9DYA - chains A and B; structure by X-ray diffraction, 1.89 A resolution.

[Chain A]
Name: E3 ubiquitin-protein ligase CHIP
From: Homo sapiens
Notes: EC 2.3.2.27; fragment: TPR domain
UniProtKB: Q9UNE7 (CHIP_HUMAN); residue numbers follow UniProt; this construct covers 21-154
Amino-acid sequence (139 residues; numbered 16 to 154; the number before each row is that of its first residue):
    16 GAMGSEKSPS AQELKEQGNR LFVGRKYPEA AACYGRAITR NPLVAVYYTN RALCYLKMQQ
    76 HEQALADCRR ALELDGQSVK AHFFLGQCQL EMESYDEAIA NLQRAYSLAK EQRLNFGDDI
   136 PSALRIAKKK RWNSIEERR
Unresolved in the structure: 16-22, 152-154
Differences from the reference sequence: expression tag (16-20)
Swiss-Prot annotation at these positions:
  - modified residue (Phosphoserine): Ser-23, Ser-25, Ser-149
  - cross-link: Lys-22 (Glycyl lysine isopeptide (Lys-Gly) (interchain with G-Cter in ubiquitin))
  - natural variant: Glu-28 (E28K: In SCAR16), Pro-57 (P57S: Found in a patient with progressive myoclonus epilepsy; uncertain significance), Asn-65 (N65S: In SCAR16), Ala-79 (A79D: In SCAR16; A79T: In SCAR16), Leu-123 (L123V: In SCAR16), Asn-130 (N130I: In SCAR16), Lys-145 (K145Q: In SCAR16), Trp-147 (W147C: In SCAR16)
  - mutagenesis: Lys-30 (K30A: Loss of interaction with FOXP3 and its ability to ubiquitinate FOXP3. Loss of interaction with SMAD3, HSPA8, HSP90AA1 and HSP90AB1 ...)
Reported in the primary citation:
  - mutagenesis - G132N: decreased binding to HSP70
  - mutagenesis - G132N: decreased binding to both peptides
  - mutagenesis - G132N: increased binding to pEEVD
  - mutagenesis - K30A: decreased binding to either EEVD peptide
  - mutagenesis - K30A: abolished binding to HSP70
  - mutagenesis - N65S: decreased binding to EEVD tails
  - mutagenesis - G132N: unchanged catalytic activity on 70 substrate
  - mutagenesis - G132N: increased binding to pT-HSP70 (from molecular simulation)

[Chain B]
Name: Heat shock 70 kDa protein 1A
UniProtKB: P0DMV8 (HS71A_HUMAN); residues 639-646 here correspond to UniProt positions 634-641 (UniProt number = residue number - 5)
Amino-acid sequence (8 residues; row label = number of the first residue in the row):
   639 GPTIEEVD
Unresolved in the structure: 639
Swiss-Prot annotation at these positions:
  - modified residue: Thr-641 (Phosphothreonine)
Reported in the primary citation:
  - conformationally variable residues (side-chain flip): Thr-641
  - mutagenesis - T641D: decreased binding to CHIP-WT
  - mutagenesis - T641A: unchanged binding to CHIP-WT
  - mutagenesis - T641D: decreased stability
  - mutagenesis - T641D: decreased binding to E3 ubiquitin-protein ligase CHIP (chain A)
  - mutagenesis - T641A: unchanged binding to E3 ubiquitin-protein ligase CHIP (chain A)

[Interface between chain A and chain B]
Pairs across the interface - 24 pairs, chain A then chain B:
  Lys-30(A) with Asp-646(B), hydrogen bond (side chain-backbone)
  Asn-34(A) with Val-645(B); Asp-646(B), hydrogen bond (side chain-backbone)
  Phe-37(A) with Val-645(B), hydrophobic
  Tyr-49(A) with Val-645(B)
  Val-61(A) with Asp-646(B)
  Asn-65(A) with Val-645(B); Asp-646(B), hydrogen bond (side chain-backbone)
  Leu-68(A) with Glu-643(B); Glu-644(B)
  Lys-95(A) with Ile-642(B); Glu-644(B), hydrogen bond (side chain-backbone); Asp-646(B), salt bridge
  Phe-98(A) with Ile-642(B), hydrophobic; Glu-643(B)
  Phe-99(A) with Ile-642(B); Glu-644(B)
  Gln-102(A) with Glu-643(B), hydrogen bond
  Asn-130(A) with Pro-640(B)
  Phe-131(A) with Thr-641(B); Ile-642(B)
  Asp-134(A) with Pro-640(B); Thr-641(B); Ile-642(B), hydrogen bond (side chain-backbone)
Also at the interface, not in a pair above, chain A (17 interface residues in all): Lys-72, Val-94, Ile-135
Interface features reported in the paper:
  - pairs named by the authors: Val-94(A)/Ile-642(B) (hydrophobic contact), Phe-98(A)/Ile-642(B) (hydrophobic contact), Gln-102(A)/Glu-643(B) (hydrogen bond), Asp-134(A)/Thr-641(B)

[In short]
Chain A and chain B form an interface of 17 and 7 residues respectively; the contacts include 6 hydrogen bonds
and 1 salt bridge. Polar pairs include Lys-95(A)/Asp-646(B), Lys-30(A)/Asp-646(B) and Asn-34(A)/Asp-646(B).
The authors report hydrophobic contacts between Val-94(A) and Ile-642(B) and Phe-98(A) and Ile-642(B); a
hydrogen bond between Gln-102(A) and Glu-643(B); a contact between Asp-134(A) and Thr-641(B). From the paper:
G132N of chain A reduces binding to HSP70; conformational variability at Thr-641(B); 5 substitutions were
tested in all.
Chain A is E3 ubiquitin-protein ligase CHIP (Homo sapiens) and chain B is Heat shock 70 kDa protein 1A; the
structure, CHIP-TPR in complex with the Hsp70 tail, was determined by X-ray diffraction, deposited together
with 9DYB.
